Entry 6CX7 (X-ray diffraction, 2.60 A resolution); this record covers chains A and B of the 4 polymer chains in the assembly.

Chain A:
Protein: Antigen-presenting glycoprotein CD1d1
From: Mus musculus
UniProt: A0A0R4J090 (A0A0R4J090_MOUSE); residues 1-279 here correspond to UniProt positions 19-297 (UniProt number = residue number + 18)
Amino-acid sequence (285 residues; row label = number of the first residue in the row):
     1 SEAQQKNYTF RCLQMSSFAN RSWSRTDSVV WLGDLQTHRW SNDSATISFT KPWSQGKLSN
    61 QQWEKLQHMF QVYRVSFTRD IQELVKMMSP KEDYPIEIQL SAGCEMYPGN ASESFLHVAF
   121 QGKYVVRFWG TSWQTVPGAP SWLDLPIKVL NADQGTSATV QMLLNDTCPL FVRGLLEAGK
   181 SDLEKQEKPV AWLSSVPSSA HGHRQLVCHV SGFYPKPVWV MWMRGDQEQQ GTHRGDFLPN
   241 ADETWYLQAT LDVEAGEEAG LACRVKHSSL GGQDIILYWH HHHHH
Not modelled in the structure: 1-6, 198-201, 280-285
Cystine bridges: Cys104-Cys168, Cys208-Cys263
Glycans and other covalent adducts: N-acetylglucosamine (NAG) linked to Asn20, Asn42; glycan linked to Asn165
Differences from the reference sequence: expression tag (280-285)
Metal / ion sites: Na+ site 1: Glu97, Gln99; Na+ site 2: Asp144 (shared with 1 residue of chain D)
Small-molecule neighbours: ELM (N-[(2S,3S,4R)-3,4-dihydroxy-8-oxo-8-[(6-phenylhexyl)amino]-1-{[(2S,3R,4S,5R,6R)-3,4,5-trihydroxy-6-(hydroxymethyl)tetra hydro-2H-pyran-2-yl]oxy}octan-2-yl]dodecanamide): Cys12, Leu13, Gln14, Met69, Phe70, Val72, Tyr73, Ser76, Phe77, Asp80, Ile81, Leu84, Val85, Met88, Ile96, Ile98, Leu100, Ala102, Leu116, Val118, Phe120, Trp133, Trp142, Leu143, Pro146, Leu150, Asp153, Gly155, Thr156, Thr159, Val160, Leu163

Chain B:
Protein: Beta-2-microglobulin
From: Mus musculus
UniProt: P01887 (B2MG_MOUSE); residues 1-99 here correspond to UniProt positions 21-119 (UniProt number = residue number + 20)
Amino-acid sequence (99 residues; row label = number of the first residue in the row):
     1 IQKTPQIQVY SRHPPENGKP NILNCYVTQF HPPHIEIQML KNGKKIPKVE MSDMSFSKDW
    61 SFYILAHTEF TPTETDTYAC RVKHASMAEP KTVYWDRDM
Not modelled in the structure: 1, 99
Cystine bridges: Cys25-Cys80

Chain A / chain B interface:
Contacting residue pairs (54):
  Arg11(A) with Lys58(B)
  Leu13(A) with Ser55(B); Phe56(B)
  Gln14(A) with Phe56(B)
  Met15(A) with Met54(B); Phe56(B), hydrophobic; Phe62(B), hydrophobic
  Val29(A) with Asp53(B); Met54(B); Ser55(B)
  Trp31(A) with Ser55(B), hydrogen bond; Tyr63(B)
  Gln36(A) with Asp53(B), hydrogen bond
  Arg39(A) with Asp53(B), salt bridge
  Glu97(A) with Pro33(B); Phe62(B)
  Gln99(A) with His31(B); Phe56(B); Trp60(B), hydrogen bond (side chain-backbone); Phe62(B)
  Leu100(A) with Phe56(B)
  Ser101(A) with Trp60(B)
  His117(A) with Trp60(B)
  Ala119(A) with Trp60(B), hydrophobic
  Gln121(A) with His31(B)
  Gly122(A) with His31(B); Trp60(B)
  Tyr124(A) with Trp60(B)
  Trp192(A) with Ser11(B); His13(B); Pro14(B), hydrophobic; Pro15(B)
  Ser194(A) with Asp98(B)
  Ser195(A) with Asp98(B)
  Val196(A) with Asp98(B)
  His209(A) with Asp98(B)
  Ser211(A) with Arg12(B), hydrogen bond (side chain-backbone)
  Gly212(A) with Arg12(B)
  Leu238(A) with Gln8(B); Tyr10(B); Tyr26(B), hydrophobic
  Pro239(A) with Tyr10(B), hydrogen bond (backbone-side chain); Tyr26(B); Leu65(B)
  Asn240(A) with Tyr10(B); Arg12(B); Asn24(B), hydrogen bond; Leu65(B)
  Ala241(A) with Leu65(B); His67(B)
  Asp242(A) with Arg12(B), salt bridge
  Thr244(A) with Arg12(B)
  Tyr246(A) with Tyr10(B), hydrophobic; Ser11(B)
Also at the interface, not in a pair above, chain A (34 interface residues in all): Ser17, Val118, Val190
Also at the interface, not in a pair above, chain B (23 interface residues in all): Asp96

In short:
34 residues of chain A face 23 of chain B across their interface, with 6 hydrogen bonds and 2 salt bridges.
Polar contacts include Arg39(A)-Asp53(B), Asp242(A)-Arg12(B) and Trp31(A)-Ser55(B). Ligands of chain A:
compound ELM. N-acetylglucosamine is covalently linked to Asn20(A) and Asn42(A).
Here chain A is Antigen-presenting glycoprotein CD1d1 and chain B is Beta-2-microglobulin, both from Mus
musculus. Entry 6CX7 (Structure of alpha-GSA[12,6P] bound by CD1d and in complex with the Va14Vb8.2 TCR) was
determined by X-ray diffraction together with 6C5M, 6C69, 6C6A, 6C6C, 6C6E, 6C6H and 10 further entries from
the same study.
